PDB entry 6Z6V | X-ray diffraction, 2.19 A resolution | chains B and C of the 4 polymer chains in the assembly

# Chain B
Molecule: Complement C1q subcomponent subunit B
Organism: Homo sapiens
UniProt: P02746 (C1QB_HUMAN); residues 92-226 here correspond to UniProt positions 119-253 (UniProt number = residue number + 27)
Amino-acid sequence (141 residues; row label = number of the first residue in the row):
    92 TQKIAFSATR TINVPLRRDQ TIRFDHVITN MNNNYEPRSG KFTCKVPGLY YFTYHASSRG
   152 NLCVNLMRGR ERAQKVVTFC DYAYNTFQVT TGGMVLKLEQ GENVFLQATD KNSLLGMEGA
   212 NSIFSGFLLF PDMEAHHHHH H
Not modelled in the structure: 225-232
Differences from the reference sequence: expression tag (227-232)
Swiss-Prot annotation at these positions:
  - binding site (Ca(2+)): Asp-172, Tyr-173, Gln-179
Disulfides: Cys-154/Cys-171

# Chain C
Molecule: Complement C1q subcomponent subunit C
Organism: Homo sapiens
UniProt: P02747 (C1QC_HUMAN); residues 87-217 here correspond to UniProt positions 115-245 (UniProt number = residue number + 28)
Amino-acid sequence (139 residues; numbered 84 to 222; the number before each row is that of its first residue):
    84 GSGKQKFQSV FTVTRQTHQP PAPNSLIRFN AVLTNPQGDY DTSTGKFTCK VPGLYYFVYH
   144 ASHTANLCVL LYRSGVKVVT FCGHTSKTNQ VNSGGVLLRL QVGEEVWLAV NDYYDMVGIQ
   204 GSDSVFSGFL LFPDGSAKA
Not modelled in the structure: 84-87, 216-222
Differences from the reference sequence: expression tag (84-86, 218-222)
Disulfides: Cys-151/Cys-165

# How chain B and chain C interact
Contacting residue pairs (47; chain B residue first):
  Gln-93(B) with Phe-215(C)
  Lys-94(B) with Phe-215(C)
  Ile-95(B) with Phe-215(C)
  Ala-96(B) with Leu-137(C), hydrophobic
  Phe-97(B) with Leu-180(C)
  Ser-98(B) with Val-179(C); Leu-180(C), hydrogen bond (side chain-backbone)
  Ile-119(B) with Val-179(C), hydrophobic; Leu-180(C); Leu-181(C), hydrophobic
  Thr-120(B) with Leu-137(C); Leu-180(C), hydrogen bond (side chain-backbone)
  Met-122(B) with Leu-137(C), hydrophobic; Arg-182(C), hydrogen bond
  Thr-144(B) with Tyr-139(C)
  His-146(B) with Phe-164(C); Ser-176(C), hydrogen bond; Gly-177(C); Gly-178(C), hydrogen bond (side chain-backbone)
  Thr-177(B) with His-167(C)
  Phe-178(B) with Cys-165(C); Gly-166(C); His-167(C), hydrogen bond (backbone-backbone)
  Gln-179(B) with Cys-165(C); Gly-166(C); His-167(C), hydrogen bond (side chain-backbone); Gln-173(C), hydrogen bond
  Val-180(B) with Phe-164(C), hydrophobic; Cys-165(C), hydrogen bond (backbone-backbone); Asn-175(C); Ser-176(C)
  Thr-182(B) with Ser-176(C)
  Glu-209(B) with Lys-160(C), salt bridge; Thr-163(C)
  Gly-210(B) with Thr-163(C); Cys-165(C), hydrogen bond (backbone-side chain)
  Ala-211(B) with Thr-163(C)
  Asn-212(B) with Val-162(C); Thr-163(C), hydrogen bond (backbone-backbone); Phe-164(C)
  Ile-214(B) with Phe-164(C), hydrophobic; Gly-178(C); Val-179(C), hydrophobic
  Gly-217(B) with Leu-180(C)
  Phe-218(B) with Leu-180(C), hydrophobic; Leu-214(C), hydrophobic
  Leu-219(B) with Phe-215(C)
Also at the interface, not in a pair above, chain B (29 interface residues in all): Thr-92, Tyr-142, Ser-148, Ser-213, Ser-216
Also at the interface, not in a pair above, chain C (22 interface residues in all): Val-161, Phe-212

# Overview
29 residues of chain B face 22 of chain C across their interface, with 11 hydrogen bonds and 1 salt bridge.
Polar pairs include Glu-209(B)/Lys-160(C), Ser-98(B)/Leu-180(C) and Thr-120(B)/Leu-180(C). Curated annotation
(UniProt) lists 3 Ca2+-binding residues on chain B.
Chain B is Complement C1q subcomponent subunit B and chain C is Complement C1q subcomponent subunit C, both
from Homo sapiens; the structure, Globular head of C1q in complex with the nanobody C1qNb75, was determined by
X-ray diffraction.
